Entry 8XKU (electron microscopy, 3.20 A resolution); this record covers chains A and G of the 17 polymer chains in the assembly.

# Chain A
Protein: Probable inactive ATP-dependent zinc metalloprotease FTSHI 4, chloroplastic
Organism: Arabidopsis thaliana
Reference sequence: F4KF14 (FTSI4_ARATH); residues 1-855 here = UniProt positions 1-855
Chain sequence (855 residues; numbered 1 to 855; the number before each row is that of its first residue):
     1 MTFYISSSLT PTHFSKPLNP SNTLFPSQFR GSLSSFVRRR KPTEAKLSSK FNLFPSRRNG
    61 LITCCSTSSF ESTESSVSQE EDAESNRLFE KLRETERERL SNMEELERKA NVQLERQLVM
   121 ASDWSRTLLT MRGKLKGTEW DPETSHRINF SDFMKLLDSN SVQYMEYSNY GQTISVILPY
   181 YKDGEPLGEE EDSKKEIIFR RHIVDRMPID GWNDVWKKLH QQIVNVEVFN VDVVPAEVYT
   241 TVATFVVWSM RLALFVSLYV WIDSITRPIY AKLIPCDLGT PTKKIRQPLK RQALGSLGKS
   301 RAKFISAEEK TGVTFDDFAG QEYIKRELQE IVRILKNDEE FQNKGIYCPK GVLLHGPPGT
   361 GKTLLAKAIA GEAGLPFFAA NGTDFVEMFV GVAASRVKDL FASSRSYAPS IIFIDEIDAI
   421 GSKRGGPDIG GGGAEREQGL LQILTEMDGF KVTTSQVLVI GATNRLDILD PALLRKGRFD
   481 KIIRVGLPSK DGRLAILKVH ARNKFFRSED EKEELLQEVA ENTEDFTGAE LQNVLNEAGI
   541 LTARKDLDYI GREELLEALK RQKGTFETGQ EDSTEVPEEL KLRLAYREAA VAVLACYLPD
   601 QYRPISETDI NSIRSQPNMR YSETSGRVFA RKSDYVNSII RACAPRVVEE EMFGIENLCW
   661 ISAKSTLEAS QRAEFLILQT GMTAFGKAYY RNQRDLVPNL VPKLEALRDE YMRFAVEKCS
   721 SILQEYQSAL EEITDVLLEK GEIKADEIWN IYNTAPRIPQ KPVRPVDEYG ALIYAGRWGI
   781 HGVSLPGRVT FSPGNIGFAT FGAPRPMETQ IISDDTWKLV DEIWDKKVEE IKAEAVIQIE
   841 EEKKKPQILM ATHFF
Disordered / not traced: 1-90, 183-194, 271-293
Bound ions: Mg2+: Thr363 (together with ATP)
Ligand contacts: ATP (adenosine-5'-triphosphate): Asp317, Phe318, Ala319, Pro358, Gly359, Thr360, Gly361, Lys362, Thr363, Leu364, Asn464, Ile496, His500, Gly528, Ala529, Gln532
Curated features (UniProtKB/Swiss-Prot):
  - binding site (ATP): Gly356 to Thr363

# Chain G
Protein: AtTam46
Organism: Arabidopsis thaliana
Chain sequence (396 residues; row label = number of the first residue in the row):
     1 MEAVLLCSKL VPRAASLEGN QKFSFRHLNK HLKCNSLRAD SRDTPLLRGF EAIKSPSIWS
    61 CAPFPVRKGS WVPPRCSISS STVSDSDNPF LSQFRTFSFG SMVKKVRELK VKPMDVVKLT
   121 LLLSILTVAA KKTLTLVLDP FFWMYFSWTW LFWPWFIAVG LAGYGIYCFR KHWLGEANAF
   181 EQLGIVTSVF TWLTLVPPAY FNGYLEGWPY VFFLAYHYFF FFNVSVRKRL YGDFYARTHD
   241 PKWDVNTPLW SRILFGVGIM VGHWLAAFEG PELHRLPGGW ANVGIWILIV ITMLMHYDST
   301 LYLARYSEKV VVPTAVVQFG PYRWVRHPIY ASTMLLFAAY CTALRAPLSL LFLLAVCLVY
   361 YNKKAKMEEE LMVESFGQSY SDYADKVRHK FIPFVY
Disordered / not traced: 1-111
Ligand contacts: 1,2-dilauroyl-sn-glycero-3-phosphate (PX2): Pro154, Trp155, Ala158, Ala199, Tyr200, Gly203, Tyr204, Leu205, Tyr210

# Interface between chain A and chain G
Contacting residue pairs (54):
  Gln113(A) - Trp148(G)
  Gln117(A) - Phe141(G)
  Gln117(A) - Met144(G)
  Gln117(A) - Tyr145(G)  hydrogen bond
  Gln117(A) - Trp148(G)
  Met120(A) - Met144(G)  hydrophobic
  Ala121(A) - Phe141(G)  hydrophobic
  Ala121(A) - Met144(G)
  Trp124(A) - Pro140(G)
  Trp124(A) - Trp143(G)  hydrogen bond (side chain-backbone)
  Trp124(A) - Met144(G)
  Ser125(A) - Pro140(G)
  Leu128(A) - Leu138(G)
  Leu128(A) - Asp139(G)
  Leu128(A) - Pro140(G)
  Leu128(A) - Trp143(G)
  Met131(A) - Leu138(G)  hydrophobic
  Lys843(A) - Glu176(G)
  Lys844(A) - Tyr235(G)  hydrogen bond (backbone-side chain)
  Lys845(A) - Gly175(G)
  Lys845(A) - Glu176(G)
  Lys845(A) - Ala177(G)
  Lys845(A) - Asn178(G)  hydrogen bond
  Lys845(A) - Tyr235(G)
  Pro846(A) - Ala177(G)
  Pro846(A) - Asn178(G)
  Pro846(A) - Ala179(G)
  Pro846(A) - Gln182(G)  hydrogen bond (backbone-side chain)
  Pro846(A) - Tyr235(G)
  Gln847(A) - Arg227(G)  hydrogen bond (backbone-side chain)
  Gln847(A) - Phe234(G)  hydrogen bond (backbone-backbone)
  Ile848(A) - Ala179(G)
  Ile848(A) - Gln182(G)  hydrogen bond (backbone-side chain)
  Ile848(A) - Leu183(G)  hydrophobic
  Ile848(A) - Val224(G)  hydrophobic
  Leu849(A) - His172(G)
  Leu849(A) - Gln182(G)  hydrogen bond (backbone-side chain)
  Leu849(A) - Ile185(G)  hydrophobic
  Leu849(A) - Val186(G)  hydrophobic
  Met850(A) - Asn223(G)
  Met850(A) - Arg227(G)
  Met850(A) - Val310(G)  hydrophobic
  Thr852(A) - Lys364(G)
  His853(A) - Asn223(G)  hydrogen bond
  His853(A) - Thr300(G)  hydrogen bond
  His853(A) - Ile329(G)
  Phe854(A) - Phe220(G)
  Phe854(A) - Asn223(G)
  Phe854(A) - His296(G)
  Phe854(A) - Tyr361(G)  hydrogen bond (backbone-side chain)
  Phe855(A) - Arg252(G)
  Phe855(A) - Phe255(G)  hydrophobic
  Phe855(A) - Tyr360(G)
  Phe855(A) - Lys364(G)
Also at the interface, not in a pair above, chain A (21 interface residues in all): Arg132
Also at the interface, not in a pair above, chain G (38 interface residues in all): Val137, Ser147, Phe219, Ala236, Val311

# In short
21 residues of chain A face 38 of chain G across their interface, with 12 hydrogen bonds. Polar contacts
include Gln117(A)-Tyr145(G), Trp124(A)-Trp143(G) and Lys844(A)-Tyr235(G). Bound to chain A: ATP. Bound to
chain G: 1,2-dilauroyl-sn-glycero-3-phosphate. From UniProt: 8 ATP-binding residues on chain A.
Chain A is Probable inactive ATP-dependent zinc metalloprotease FTSHI 4, chloroplastic and chain G is AtTam46,
both from Arabidopsis thaliana; the structure, Cryo-EM structure of the Ycf2-FtsHi motor complex from
Arabidopsis in ATP-bound state, was determined by electron microscopy (same publication as 8Z9Y and 8XKV).
